Entry 7T4G (electron microscopy, 3.70 A resolution); this record covers chains E and F of the 12 polymer chains in the assembly.

# Chain E
Protein: Envelope glycoprotein gp120
Source organism: Simian immunodeficiency virus
UniProt: A0A5C0E975 (A0A5C0E975_SIV); residue numbers follow UniProt; this construct covers 1-525
Sequence (527 residues; row label = number of the first residue in the row):
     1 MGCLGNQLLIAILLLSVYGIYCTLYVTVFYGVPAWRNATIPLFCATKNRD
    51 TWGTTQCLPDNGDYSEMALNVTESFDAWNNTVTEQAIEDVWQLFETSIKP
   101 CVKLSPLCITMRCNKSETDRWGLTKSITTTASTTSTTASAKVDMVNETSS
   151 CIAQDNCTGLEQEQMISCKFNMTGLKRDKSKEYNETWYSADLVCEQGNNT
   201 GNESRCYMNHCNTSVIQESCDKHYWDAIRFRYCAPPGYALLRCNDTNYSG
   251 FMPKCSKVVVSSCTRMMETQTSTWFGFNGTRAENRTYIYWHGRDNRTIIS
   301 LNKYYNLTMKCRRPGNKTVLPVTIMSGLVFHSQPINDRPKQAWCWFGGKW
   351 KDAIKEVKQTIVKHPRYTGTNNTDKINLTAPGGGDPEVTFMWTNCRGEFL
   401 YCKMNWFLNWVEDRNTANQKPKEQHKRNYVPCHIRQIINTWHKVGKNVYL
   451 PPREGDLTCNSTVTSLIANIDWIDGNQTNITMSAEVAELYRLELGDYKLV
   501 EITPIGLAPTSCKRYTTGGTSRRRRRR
Disordered / not traced: 1-22, 516-527
Construct notes: engineered mutation Ser-180 (Lys in A0A5C0E975); conflict Ser-511 (Asp in A0A5C0E975), Cys-512 (Val in A0A5C0E975), Arg-523 (Asn in A0A5C0E975); expression tag (526-527)
Cystine bridges: Cys-101/Cys-220, Cys-113/Cys-168, Cys-194/Cys-206, Cys-233/Cys-263, Cys-243/Cys-255, Cys-311/Cys-344, Cys-395/Cys-459, Cys-402/Cys-432
Covalent attachments: glycan linked to Asn-37, Asn-146, Asn-156, Asn-212, Asn-278, Asn-371; N-acetylglucosamine (NAG) linked to Asn-70, Asn-79, Asn-114, Asn-171, Asn-184, Asn-198, Asn-202, Asn-244, Asn-284, Asn-295, Asn-306, Asn-316, Asn-377, Asn-460, Asn-476, Asn-479
From the paper describing this entry:
  - mutagenesis - K180S: increased binding to PGT145 (citing earlier work)

# Chain F
Protein: Envelope glycoprotein gp41
Source organism: Simian immunodeficiency virus
UniProt: L7XFX7 (L7XFX7_SIV); residues 528-675 here correspond to UniProt positions 515-662 (UniProt number = residue number - 13)
Sequence (159 residues; numbered 528 to 686; the number before each row is that of its first residue):
   528 GVFVLGFLGFLATAGSAMGAASLTLTAQSRTLLAGIVQQQQQLLDVPKRQ
   578 QELLRLTVWGTKNLQTRVTAIEKYLKDQAQLNAWGCAFRQVCCTTVPWPN
   628 ASLIPKWNNETWQEWERKVDFLEENITALLEEAQIQQEKNMYELQKLNGS
   678 GHHHHHHHH
Disordered / not traced: 528-532, 675-686
Construct notes: conflict Pro-574 (Val561 in L7XFX7), Cys-620 (His607 in L7XFX7); expression tag (676-686)
Covalent attachments: N-acetylglucosamine (NAG) linked to Asn-627, Asn-636, Asn-652
Small-molecule neighbours: N-acetylglucosamine (NAG; 2-acetamido-2-deoxy-beta-D-glucopyranose): Thr-540, Ala-541, Gly-542, Ser-543

# How chain E and chain F interact
Pairs across the interface (125):
  Leu-24(E) with Pro-624(F); Trp-625(F), hydrogen bond (backbone-backbone)
  Tyr-25(E) with Thr-621(F); Thr-622(F); Val-623(F); Pro-624(F), hydrophobic; Trp-625(F)
  Val-26(E) with Val-623(F), hydrogen bond (backbone-backbone); Pro-624(F); Trp-625(F), hydrophobic; Ile-653(F), hydrophobic
  Thr-27(E) with Val-618(F); Thr-621(F), hydrogen bond (backbone-side chain)
  Val-28(E) with Trp-611(F), hydrophobic; Gln-617(F); Val-618(F), hydrogen bond (backbone-backbone); Cys-619(F), hydrogen bond (backbone-side chain); Leu-657(F), hydrophobic
  Phe-29(E) with Leu-550(F), hydrophobic; Gln-617(F); Val-618(F), hydrophobic; Trp-634(F), hydrophobic; Trp-639(F), hydrophobic
  Tyr-30(E) with Leu-550(F); Thr-551(F); Leu-552(F); Gln-555(F), hydrogen bond; Leu-608(F), hydrophobic; Gln-617(F), hydrogen bond (backbone-backbone)
  Gly-31(E) with Phe-537(F); Ser-549(F); Leu-550(F); Thr-551(F), hydrogen bond (backbone-backbone)
  Val-32(E) with Phe-537(F); Leu-550(F), hydrophobic; Trp-639(F), hydrophobic
  Pro-33(E) with Phe-537(F), hydrophobic; Leu-538(F); Thr-540(F); Leu-550(F); Trp-639(F)
  Ala-34(E) with Leu-538(F); Trp-639(F); Gln-640(F)
  Trp-35(E) with Leu-538(F), hydrophobic; Gln-640(F), hydrogen bond (backbone-side chain); Arg-644(F), hydrogen bond (backbone-side chain)
  Pro-41(E) with Lys-589(F); Gln-592(F); Thr-593(F)
  Leu-42(E) with Lys-589(F)
  Phe-43(E) with Gln-566(F); Asn-590(F); Thr-593(F); Arg-594(F)
  Arg-49(E) with Gln-569(F), hydrogen bond; Asp-572(F), salt bridge
  Thr-54(E) with Gln-569(F), hydrogen bond (backbone-side chain); Asp-572(F); Val-573(F); Lys-575(F); Arg-576(F)
  Thr-55(E) with Val-573(F); Gln-577(F); Trp-586(F)
  Gln-56(E) with Trp-586(F); Asn-590(F), hydrogen bond (backbone-side chain)
  Cys-57(E) with Gln-569(F)
  Leu-58(E) with Gln-566(F); Gln-569(F); Arg-594(F)
  Pro-59(E) with Gln-569(F)
  Asn-61(E) with Gln-565(F), hydrogen bond
  Met-67(E) with Leu-535(F); Gly-536(F); Ala-539(F)
  Leu-69(E) with Leu-538(F); Ala-539(F), hydrophobic
  Asn-70(E) with Ala-541(F); Gly-542(F)
  Val-71(E) with Ala-541(F), hydrophobic
  Asp-89(E) with Lys-589(F), salt bridge
  Gln-92(E) with Val-585(F)
  Pro-235(E) with Thr-593(F)
  Pro-236(E) with Thr-558(F); Leu-559(F), hydrophobic; Gly-562(F); Ala-597(F)
  Gly-237(E) with Thr-558(F); Lys-600(F)
  Tyr-238(E) with Leu-535(F); Thr-596(F); Lys-600(F)
  Ala-239(E) with Leu-535(F), hydrophobic
  Val-260(E) with Leu-535(F), hydrophobic
  Ser-261(E) with Leu-535(F)
  Ser-262(E) with Leu-535(F)
  Glu-501(E) with Lys-600(F), salt bridge
  Ile-502(E) with Phe-537(F), hydrophobic; Leu-538(F), hydrophobic; Lys-600(F), hydrogen bond (backbone-side chain)
  Pro-504(E) with Phe-537(F), hydrophobic; Gln-555(F)
  Ile-505(E) with Trp-611(F), hydrophobic
  Gly-506(E) with Glu-643(F)
  Leu-507(E) with Trp-642(F), hydrogen bond (backbone-side chain); Glu-643(F), hydrogen bond (backbone-side chain); Ile-653(F), hydrophobic
  Ala-508(E) with Trp-625(F); Trp-634(F), hydrophobic
  Pro-509(E) with Trp-625(F), hydrophobic; Ile-631(F), hydrophobic; Pro-632(F); Trp-634(F)
  Cys-512(E) with Val-618(F), hydrophobic; Cys-620(F), hydrogen bond (backbone-side chain)
  Lys-513(E) with Thr-622(F)
  Arg-514(E) with Trp-611(F), hydrogen bond (side chain-backbone); Cys-613(F); Cys-619(F), hydrogen bond (side chain-backbone); Cys-620(F), hydrogen bond (backbone-backbone); Thr-621(F); Gln-661(F), hydrogen bond; Gln-664(F), hydrogen bond
  Tyr-515(E) with Gln-664(F)
Interface residues without a listed pair, chain E (52 interface residues in all): Ile-40, Gln-85, Thr-510
Interface residues without a listed pair, chain F (65 interface residues in all): Gly-533, Met-545, Asp-604, Arg-616, Pro-626, Leu-630, Glu-650

# Summary
Chain E and chain F form an interface of 52 and 65 residues respectively; the contacts include 23 hydrogen
bonds and 3 salt bridges. Polar contacts include Arg-49(E)/Asp-572(F), Asp-89(E)/Lys-589(F) and
Glu-501(E)/Lys-600(F). Ligands of chain F: N-acetylglucosamine. From the paper: K180S of chain E increases
binding to PGT145.
Chain E is Envelope glycoprotein gp120 and chain F is Envelope glycoprotein gp41, both from Simian
immunodeficiency virus; the structure, The Envelope Glycoprotein SIVmac239.K180S SOSIP trimer in complex with
3 copies of the neutralizing antibody K11, was determined by electron microscopy together with 7T2P from the
same study.
